2VHW - chains B and D of the 6 polymer chains in the assembly; structure by X-ray diffraction, 2.00 A resolution.

Chain B (and D):
Molecule: Alanine dehydrogenase
Source organism: Mycobacterium tuberculosis
Notes: EC 1.4.1.1; chain D of this document is another copy of the same molecule, construct and numbering; everything in this record applies to it too
UniProtKB: P30234 (DHA_MYCTU); numbering as in UniProt (aligned over 1-371)
Amino-acid sequence (377 residues; each row starts with the number of its first residue):
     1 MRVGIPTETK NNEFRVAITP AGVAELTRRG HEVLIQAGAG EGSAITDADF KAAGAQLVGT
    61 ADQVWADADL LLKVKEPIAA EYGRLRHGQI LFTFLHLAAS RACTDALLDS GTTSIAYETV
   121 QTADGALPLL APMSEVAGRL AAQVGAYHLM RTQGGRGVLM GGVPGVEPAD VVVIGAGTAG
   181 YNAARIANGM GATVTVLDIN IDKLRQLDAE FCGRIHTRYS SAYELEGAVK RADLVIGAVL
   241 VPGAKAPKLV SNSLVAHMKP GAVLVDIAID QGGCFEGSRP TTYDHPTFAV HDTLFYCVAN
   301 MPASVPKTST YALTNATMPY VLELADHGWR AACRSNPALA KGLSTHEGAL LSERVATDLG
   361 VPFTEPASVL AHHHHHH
Unresolved in the structure: 371-377
Bound ions: Mg2+ near H327 (its only coordinating residue here)
Residues lining bound ligands: NADH (NAI; 1,4-dihydronicotinamide adenine dinucleotide): L130, M133, S134, A137, I174, G175, A176, G177, T178, A179, G180, L197, D198, I199, N200, K203, S220, A238, V239, L240, V241, L249, I267, A268, I269, D270, Q271, V298, A299, N300, M301, P302
From the paper describing this entry:
  - self-association interface (contacts with another copy of this molecule); pairs are residue here / residue on that copy: R205-E135 (salt bridge), D208-R185 (salt bridge)
  - catalytic residues: H96, D270
  - mutagenesis - H96A, D270A, D270N: abolished catalytic activity
  - catalytic residues: K75 (proposed by the authors, not directly observed)

How chain B and chain D interact:
Contacting residue pairs - 78 pairs, chain B then chain D:
  F14(B) - R151(D)
  G42(B) - R151(D)
  A44(B) - R156(D)
  E135(B) - V163(D)
  E135(B) - P164(D)
  V136(B) - V163(D)
  R139(B) - L159(D)
  R139(B) - G161(D)  hydrogen bond (side chain-backbone)
  R139(B) - G162(D)  hydrogen bond (side chain-backbone)
  L140(B) - M150(D)  hydrophobic
  L140(B) - L159(D)  hydrophobic
  Q143(B) - A146(D)
  Q143(B) - L159(D)
  Q143(B) - M160(D)
  Q143(B) - M190(D)
  V144(B) - M150(D)  hydrophobic
  A146(B) - Q143(D)
  Y147(B) - Y147(D)  hydrophobic
  Y147(B) - H148(D)  hydrogen bond
  H148(B) - Y147(D)  hydrogen bond
  M150(B) - V144(D)  hydrophobic
  M150(B) - S304(D)
  R151(B) - F14(D)
  R151(B) - S304(D)  hydrogen bond (backbone-backbone)
  R151(B) - P306(D)
  T152(B) - Y283(D)
  T152(B) - S304(D)
  R156(B) - A44(D)
  R156(B) - K307(D)
  G157(B) - V305(D)
  G157(B) - P306(D)
  G157(B) - K307(D)  hydrogen bond (backbone-backbone)
  G157(B) - T308(D)  hydrogen bond (backbone-backbone)
  V158(B) - V305(D)
  V158(B) - K307(D)
  V158(B) - T308(D)
  L159(B) - R139(D)
  L159(B) - L140(D)  hydrophobic
  L159(B) - Q143(D)
  L159(B) - V305(D)
  L159(B) - T308(D)  hydrogen bond (backbone-side chain)
  M160(B) - Q143(D)
  G161(B) - R139(D)  hydrogen bond (backbone-side chain)
  G162(B) - R139(D)  hydrogen bond (backbone-side chain)
  V163(B) - E135(D)
  V163(B) - V136(D)
  V163(B) - A312(D)  hydrophobic
  P164(B) - E135(D)
  G165(B) - N315(D)
  V166(B) - T308(D)
  V166(B) - Y311(D)
  V166(B) - A312(D)
  V166(B) - N315(D)
  I186(B) - M190(D)
  G189(B) - G189(D)
  M190(B) - Q143(D)
  M190(B) - I186(D)
  M190(B) - M190(D)  hydrophobic
  Y283(B) - T152(D)
  S304(B) - M150(D)
  S304(B) - R151(D)  hydrogen bond (backbone-backbone)
  V305(B) - G157(D)
  V305(B) - V158(D)
  V305(B) - L159(D)
  P306(B) - R151(D)
  P306(B) - G157(D)
  K307(B) - R156(D)
  K307(B) - G157(D)  hydrogen bond (backbone-backbone)
  K307(B) - V158(D)
  T308(B) - G157(D)
  T308(B) - V158(D)
  T308(B) - L159(D)  hydrogen bond (side chain-backbone)
  T308(B) - V166(D)
  Y311(B) - V166(D)
  A312(B) - V163(D)  hydrophobic
  A312(B) - V166(D)
  N315(B) - G165(D)  hydrogen bond (side chain-backbone)
  N315(B) - V166(D)
Interface residues without a listed pair, chain B (40 interface residues in all): E167, R185
Interface residues without a listed pair, chain D (40 interface residues in all): N12, G42, E167

In short:
Chain B and chain D each contribute 40 residues to their interface; the contacts include 14 hydrogen bonds.
Polar contacts include R139(B)-G161(D), R139(B)-G162(D) and Y147(B)-H148(D). Ligands of chain B: NADH. From
the paper: catalytic residues H96(B), D270(B) and K75(B); H96A, D270A and D270N of chain B abolish catalytic
activity.
Both chains are Alanine dehydrogenase (Mycobacterium tuberculosis). Entry 2VHW (Crystal structure of holo
L-alanine dehydrogenase from Mycobacterium tuberculosis in the open and closed conformation) was determined by
X-ray diffraction (same publication as 2VHV, 2VHX, 2VHY and 2VHZ).
